2CDE - chains A and B; structure by X-ray diffraction, 3.50 A resolution.

== Chain A ==
Molecule: Inkt-TCR
Source organism: Homo sapiens
Sequence (192 residues; each row starts with the number of its first residue):
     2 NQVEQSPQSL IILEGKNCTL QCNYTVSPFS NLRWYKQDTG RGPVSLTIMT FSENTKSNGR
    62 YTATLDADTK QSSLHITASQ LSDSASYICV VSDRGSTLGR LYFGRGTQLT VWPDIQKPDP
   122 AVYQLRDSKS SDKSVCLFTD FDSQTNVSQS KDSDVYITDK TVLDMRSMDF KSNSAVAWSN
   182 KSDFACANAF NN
Disulfide bonds: C23-C90, C137-C187

== Chain B ==
Molecule: Inkt-TCR
Source organism: Homo sapiens
Sequence (244 residues; numbered 2 to 245; the number before each row is that of its first residue):
     2 EADIYQTPRY LVIGTGKKIT LECSQTMGHD KMYWYQQDPG MELHLIHYSY GVNSTEKGDL
    62 SSESTVSRIR TEHFPLTLES ARPSHTSQYL CASSENIGTA YEQYFGPGTR LTVTEDLKNV
   122 FPPEVAVFEP SEAEISHTQK ATLVCLATGF YPDHVELSWW VNGKEVHSGV STDPQPLKEQ
   182 PALNDSRYAL SSRLRVSATF WQDPRNHFRC QVQFYGLSEN DEWTQDRAKP VTQIVSAEAW
   242 GRAD
Disulfide bonds: C24-C92, C146-C211

== How chain A and chain B interact ==
Residue-residue contacts (74; chain A residue first):
  N32(A) with T100(B); A101(B)
  R34(A) with A101(B), hydrogen bond (side chain-backbone); Y102(B); E103(B)
  Y36(A) with E103(B)
  Q38(A) with Q38(B), hydrogen bond; L44(B); L91(B)
  G41(A) with Q89(B), hydrogen bond (backbone-side chain)
  P44(A) with L91(B); Y105(B)
  S46(A) with E103(B)
  I49(A) with T100(B); A101(B); Y102(B), hydrophobic
  T51(A) with T100(B)
  I89(A) with L44(B), hydrophobic
  S97(A) with N97(B), hydrogen bond (side chain-backbone); G99(B)
  T98(A) with K32(B), hydrogen bond (backbone-side chain); Y51(B)
  G100(A) with K32(B), hydrogen bond (backbone-side chain)
  F104(A) with Y36(B); L44(B), hydrophobic; Y105(B)
  R106(A) with E43(B), salt bridge
  D120(A) with H138(B), salt bridge
  Y124(A) with S132(B); E135(B); H138(B); T139(B), hydrogen bond
  Q125(A) with S132(B), hydrogen bond (backbone-side chain)
  L126(A) with E130(B); P131(B); S132(B); V145(B), hydrophobic
  R127(A) with F129(B); E130(B), hydrogen bond (backbone-backbone)
  D128(A) with V128(B); F129(B)
  S129(A) with V128(B), hydrogen bond (backbone-backbone); E130(B)
  V136(A) with F129(B), hydrophobic; L147(B), hydrophobic
  L138(A) with T143(B)
  T140(A) with R196(B)
  D141(A) with R196(B), salt bridge
  Y157(A) with L178(B), hydrophobic; E180(B), hydrogen bond (side chain-backbone)
  T159(A) with D174(B); S192(B); R194(B)
  T162(A) with S172(B); T173(B); D174(B); R194(B)
  V163(A) with S172(B)
  L164(A) with G170(B); V171(B); S172(B); R196(B)
  D165(A) with S169(B), hydrogen bond (backbone-side chain); G170(B), hydrogen bond (backbone-backbone)
  M166(A) with S169(B); R196(B); V197(B), hydrophobic
  R167(A) with S169(B), hydrogen bond (backbone-side chain)
  M169(A) with K141(B)
  F171(A) with K141(B)
  S173(A) with R196(B), hydrogen bond
  S175(A) with R194(B)
  V177(A) with R194(B)
  W179(A) with L147(B), hydrophobic
Interface residues without a listed pair, chain A (51 interface residues in all): T40, R42, G43, G96, L99, L102, K134, S135, S154, I158, D160
Interface residues without a listed pair, chain B (49 interface residues in all): E96, I98, F106, P108, A134, P175, Q176, K179, S198, E239

== In short ==
51 residues of chain A and 49 residues of chain B are in contact; the contacts include 15 hydrogen bonds and 3
salt bridges. Polar pairs include R106(A)-E43(B), D120(A)-H138(B) and D141(A)-R196(B).
Chain A is Inkt-TCR and chain B is Inkt-TCR, both from Homo sapiens; the structure, Structure and binding
kinetics of three different human CD1d-alpha- Galactosylceramide specific T cell receptors - iNKT-TCR, was
determined by X-ray diffraction, deposited together with 2CDF and 2CDG.
